PDB entry 5CJF | X-ray diffraction, 1.83 A resolution | chain A

== Chain A ==
Protein: Carbonic anhydrase 14
From: Homo sapiens
Notes: EC 4.2.1.1
UniProtKB: Q9ULX7 (CAH14_HUMAN); the construct lacks a stretch of the UniProt sequence and is renumbered around it, so the offset changes along the chain: -1 to 50 = UniProt 16-67; 51-54 = UniProt 69-72; 55-72 = UniProt 75-92; 76-81 = UniProt 93-98; 6 more segments
Sequence (279 residues; each row starts with the number of its first residue; note: 6 numbers in that range are skipped by the numbering (no residue carries them; nothing is unmodelled there); a row labelled like 54A-54B holds insertion residues (54A, then the next letters in order); numbers below 1 keep their minus sign (Ala-1 is residue -1)):
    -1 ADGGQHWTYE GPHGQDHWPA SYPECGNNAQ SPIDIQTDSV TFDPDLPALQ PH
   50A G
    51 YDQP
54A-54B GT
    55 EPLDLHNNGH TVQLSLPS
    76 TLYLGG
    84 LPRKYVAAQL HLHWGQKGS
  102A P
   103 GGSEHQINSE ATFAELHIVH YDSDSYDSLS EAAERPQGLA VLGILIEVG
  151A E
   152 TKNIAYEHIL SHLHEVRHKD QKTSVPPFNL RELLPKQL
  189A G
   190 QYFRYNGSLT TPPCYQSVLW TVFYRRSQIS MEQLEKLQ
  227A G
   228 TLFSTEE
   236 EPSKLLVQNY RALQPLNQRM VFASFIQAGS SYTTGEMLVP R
Not modelled in the structure: -1 to 3, 270-276
Sequence notes: expression tag (273-276)
Disulfides: Cys23-Cys203
Covalent attachments: N-acetylglucosamine (NAG) linked to Asn195
Metal / ion sites: Zn2+: His94, His96, His119 (together with 4'-(4-aminobenzoyl)biphenyl-4-sulfonamide)
Ligand contacts: 4'-(4-aminobenzoyl)biphenyl-4-sulfonamide (520): Gln92, His94, His96, Glu106, His119, Val121, Leu131, Ser132, Ala135, Val143, Ser197, Leu198, Thr199, Thr200, Pro202, Trp209

== Overview ==
Bound to chain A: 4'-(4-aminobenzoyl)biphenyl-4-sulfonamide. Covalently linked N-acetylglucosamine: at Asn195.
His94, His96 and His119 form the Zn2+ site.
Chain A is Carbonic anhydrase 14 (Homo sapiens); the structure, The crystal structure of the human carbonic
anhydrase XIV in complex with a 1,1'-biphenyl-4-sulfonamide inhibitor, was determined by X-ray diffraction,
deposited together with 5E2R.
